Entry 7W76 (X-ray diffraction, 3.05 A resolution); this record covers chains A and C of the 3 polymer chains in the assembly.

# Chain A
Protein: Ubiquitin-conjugating enzyme E2 2
Organism: Kluyveromyces lactis NRRL Y-1140
Notes: EC 2.3.2.23
UniProtKB: Q6CUD9 (UBC2_KLULA); residue numbers follow UniProt; this construct covers 1-164
Chain sequence (167 residues; row label = number of the first residue in the row; numbers below 1 keep their minus sign (Gly-2 is residue -2)):
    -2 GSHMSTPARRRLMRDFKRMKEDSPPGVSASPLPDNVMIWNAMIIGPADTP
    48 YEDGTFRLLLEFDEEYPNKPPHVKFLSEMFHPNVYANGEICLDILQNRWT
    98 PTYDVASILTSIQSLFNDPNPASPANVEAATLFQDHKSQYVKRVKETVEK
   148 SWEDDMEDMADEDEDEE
Unresolved in the structure: -2 to -1, 159-164
Modified residues: Mse1, Mse10, Mse16, Mse34, Mse39, Mse76, Mse153, Mse156 (selenomethionine; parent Met)
Differences from the reference sequence: expression tag (-2 to 0)
Curated features (UniProtKB/Swiss-Prot):
  - active site: Cys88 (Glycyl thioester intermediate)
Reported in the primary citation:
  - mutagenesis - S111L: unchanged binding to E3 ubiquitin-protein ligase BRE1 (chain C)
  - catalytic residues: Cys88 (proposed by the authors, not directly observed)

# Chain C
Protein: E3 ubiquitin-protein ligase BRE1
Organism: Kluyveromyces lactis NRRL Y-1140
Notes: EC 2.3.2.27
UniProtKB: Q6CWM4 (BRE1_KLULA); residue numbers follow UniProt; this construct covers 1-206
Chain sequence (206 residues; row label = number of the first residue in the row):
     1 MNDHFVKRPKLELSDPSEPLTQKDVIAFQKEALFRCLNKWRVKANQLVEE
    51 NEVLAAGLSKTTESVSGCCSSIVVLARSVVEDCSDEQDKRFLQQLINTED
   101 EHTLTQIISNNSARICELILKTSGSNISDNIGRLQELESLTLTLQKLLKS
   151 SENKLKKATEYYENIIAQYDRQDSESVSRVFNTADDDSNVKKEKQSSTGA
   201 SSVNDE
Unresolved in the structure: 1-11, 122-126, 174-206
Reported in the primary citation:
  - mutagenesis - R179A: decreased binding to Ubiquitin-conjugating enzyme E2 2 (chain A)
  - mutagenesis - K30A, R35E, R41E, R171E, R179A, V180A/F181A: decreased catalytic activity with Ubiquitin-conjugating enzyme E2 2 (chain A)
  - mutagenesis - Q22A: unchanged catalytic activity with Ubiquitin-conjugating enzyme E2 2 (chain A)

# Interface between chain A and chain C
Contacting residue pairs (22):
  Lys17(A) - Pro19(C)
  Mse39(A) - Val25(C)  hydrophobic
  Ile41(A) - Phe28(C)  hydrophobic
  Asp50(A) - Phe28(C)
  Asp50(A) - Arg35(C)  salt bridge
  Thr52(A) - Gln29(C)  hydrogen bond
  Ser148(A) - Gln29(C)
  Trp149(A) - Gln29(C)  hydrogen bond (backbone-side chain)
  Trp149(A) - Ala32(C)  hydrophobic
  Trp149(A) - Leu33(C)  hydrophobic
  Trp149(A) - Cys36(C)  hydrophobic
  Asp151(A) - Gln29(C)  hydrogen bond (backbone-side chain)
  Asp152(A) - Gln22(C)  hydrogen bond (backbone-side chain)
  Asp152(A) - Ile26(C)
  Mse153(A) - Gln22(C)
  Mse153(A) - Val25(C)  hydrophobic
  Mse153(A) - Gln29(C)
  Glu154(A) - Gln22(C)  hydrogen bond
  Mse156(A) - Leu20(C)
  Mse156(A) - Thr21(C)
  Mse156(A) - Val25(C)
  Ala157(A) - Gln22(C)
Other interface residues (no listed pair), chain A (17 interface residues in all): Mse16, Glu18, Ser20, Val24
Other interface residues (no listed pair), chain C (13 interface residues in all): Ser17
From the paper, about this interface:
  - residue pairs: Gln22(C)-Asp152(A)
  - hot spots on chain A (mutagenesis) - G23R/T52A: decreased binding to E3 ubiquitin-protein ligase BRE1 (chain C)
  - hot spots on chain C (mutagenesis) - K30A: abolished binding to Ubiquitin-conjugating enzyme E2 2 (chain A)
  - hot spots on chain C (mutagenesis) - V180A/F181A (950-fold): decreased binding to Ubiquitin-conjugating enzyme E2 2 (chain A)

# Overview
17 residues of chain A and 13 residues of chain C are in contact, with 5 hydrogen bonds and 1 salt bridge.
Polar contacts include Asp50(A)-Arg35(C), Thr52(A)-Gln29(C) and Trp149(A)-Gln29(C). The authors report a
contact between Gln22(C) and Asp152(A). The paper reports the catalytic residue Cys88(A); K30A, R35E and R41E
of chain C, among others, reduce catalytic activity with Ubiquitin-conjugating enzyme E2 2 (chain A); 9
substitutions were tested in all.
Here chain A is Ubiquitin-conjugating enzyme E2 2 and chain C is E3 ubiquitin-protein ligase BRE1, both from
Kluyveromyces lactis NRRL Y-1140. Entry 7W76 (Crystal structure of the K. lactis Bre1 RBD in complex with
Rad6, crystal form II) was determined by X-ray diffraction together with 7W75 from the same study.
